PDB entry 8WWK | electron microscopy, 2.61 A resolution | chains A and B of the 6 polymer chains in the assembly

# Chain A
Molecule: Guanine nucleotide-binding protein G(i) subunit alpha-1
Source organism: Homo sapiens
Reference sequence: P63096 (GNAI1_HUMAN); residue numbers follow UniProt; this construct covers 1-354
Chain sequence (354 residues; numbered 1 to 354; the number before each row is that of its first residue):
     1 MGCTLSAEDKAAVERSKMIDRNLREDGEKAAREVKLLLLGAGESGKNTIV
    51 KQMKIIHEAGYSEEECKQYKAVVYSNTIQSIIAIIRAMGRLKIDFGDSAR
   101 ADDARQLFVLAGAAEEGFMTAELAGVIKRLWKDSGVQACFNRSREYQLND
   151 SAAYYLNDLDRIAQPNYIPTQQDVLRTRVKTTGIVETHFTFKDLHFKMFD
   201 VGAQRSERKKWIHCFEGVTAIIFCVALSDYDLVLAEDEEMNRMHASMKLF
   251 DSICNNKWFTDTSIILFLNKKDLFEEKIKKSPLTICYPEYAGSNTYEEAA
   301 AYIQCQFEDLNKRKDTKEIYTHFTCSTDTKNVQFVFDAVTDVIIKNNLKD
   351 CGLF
Disordered / not traced: 1-3, 55-181
Construct notes: conflict Asn47 (Ser in P63096), Ala203 (Gly in P63096), Ala245 (Glu in P63096), Ser326 (Ala in P63096)
Swiss-Prot annotation at these positions:
  - region: Lys35 to Lys46, Thr48 (G1 motif), Asp173 to Thr181 (G2 motif), Phe196 to Gly202, Gln204, Arg205 (G3 motif), Ile265 to Asp272 (G4 motif), Thr324, Cys325, Thr327 to Thr329 (G5 motif)
  - binding site (GTP): Glu43 to Lys46, Thr48, Ser151, Leu175 to Thr181, Asp200 to Gly202, Gln204, Asn269 to Asp272
  - binding site (Mg(2+)): Thr181
  - modified residue: Arg178 (ADP-ribosylarginine), Gln204 (Deamidated glutamine), Cys351 (ADP-ribosylcysteine)
  - lipidation: Gly2 (N-myristoyl glycine), Cys3 (S-palmitoyl cysteine)
  - natural variant: Gly40 (G40C: In NEDHISB; G40R: In NEDHISB), Gly45 (G45D: In NEDHISB), Thr48 (T48I: In NEDHISB; T48K: In NEDHISB), Gln52 (Q52P: In NEDHISB), Ser75 (deletion: In NEDHISB; uncertain significance), Gln172 (deletion: In NEDHISB), Asp173 (D173V: In NEDHISB), Glu186 to Phe189 (deletion: In NEDHISB; uncertain significance), Cys224 (C224Y: In NEDHISB), Lys270 (K270N: In NEDHISB; K270R: In NEDHISB), Asp272 (D272G: In NEDHISB), Val332 (V332E: In NEDHISB; uncertain significance)
  - mutagenesis: Gly42 (G42R: Abolishes switch to an activated conformation and dissociation from beta and gamma subunits upon GTP binding. Abolishes interaction with RGS family members), Glu116 (E116L: Enhances interaction (inactive GDP-bound) with RGS14), Gln147 (Q147L: Enhances interaction (inactive GDP-bound) with RGS14)

# Chain B
Molecule: Guanine nucleotide-binding protein G(I)/G(S)/G(T) subunit beta-1
Source organism: Homo sapiens
Reference sequence: P62873 (GBB1_HUMAN); residues 2-340 here = UniProt positions 2-340
Chain sequence (376 residues; row label = number of the first residue in the row; numbers below 1 keep their minus sign (Met-9 is residue -9)):
    -9 MHHHHHHGSSGSELDQLRQEAEQLKNQIRDARKACADATLSQITNNIDPV
    41 GRIQMRTRRTLRGHLAKIYAMHWGTDSRLLVSASQDGKLIIWDSYTTNKV
    91 HAIPLRSSWVMTCAYAPSGNYVACGGLDNICSIYNLKTREGNVRVSRELA
   141 GHTGYLSCCRFLDDNQIVTSSGDTTCALWDIETGQQTTTFTGHTGDVMSL
   191 SLAPDTRLFVSGACDASAKLWDVREGMCRQTFTGHESDINAICFFPNGNA
   241 FATGSDDATCRLFDLRADQELMTYSHDNIICGITSVSFSKSGRLLLAGYD
   291 DFNCNVWDALKADRAGVLAGHDNRVSCLGVTDDGMAVATGSWDSFLKIWN
   341 GSSGGGGSGGGGSSGVSGWRLFKKIS
Disordered / not traced: -9 to 1, 344-366
Construct notes: initiating methionine (-9); expression tag (-8 to 1, 341-366)
Swiss-Prot annotation at these positions:
  - modified residue: Ser2 (N-acetylserine), His266 (Phosphohistidine)
  - natural variant: Leu30 (L30F: In MRD42; uncertain significance), Arg52 (R52G: In MRD42), Gly64 (G64V: In MRD42), Asp76 (D76E: In MRD42; D76G: In MRD42), Gly77 (G77S: In MRD42), Lys78 (K78R: In MRD42), Ile80 (I80N: In MRD42; I80T: In MRD42), His91 (H91R: In MRD42; uncertain significance), Ala92 (A92T: In MRD42), Pro94 (P94S: In MRD42), Leu95 (L95P: In MRD42), Arg96 (R96L: In MRD42), 5 further natural variant entries in UniProt

# Chain A / chain B interface
Pairs across the interface (55):
  Val13(A) - Asn88(B)
  Arg15(A) - Val90(B)  hydrogen bond (side chain-backbone)
  Arg15(A) - His91(B)  hydrogen bond
  Ser16(A) - Asn88(B)
  Ser16(A) - Lys89(B)  hydrogen bond (side chain-backbone)
  Ile19(A) - Lys89(B)
  Ile19(A) - Val90(B)
  Ile19(A) - Ala92(B)  hydrophobic
  Asp20(A) - Lys89(B)  salt bridge
  Leu23(A) - Gly53(B)
  Leu23(A) - Leu55(B)
  Leu23(A) - Lys78(B)
  Leu23(A) - Ile80(B)  hydrophobic
  Leu23(A) - Lys89(B)
  Asp26(A) - Lys78(B)  salt bridge
  Gly27(A) - Leu55(B)
  Lys35(A) - Ser98(B)
  Thr182(A) - Asn119(B)
  Gly183(A) - Leu117(B)
  Gly183(A) - Asp118(B)
  Gly183(A) - Asn119(B)
  Ile184(A) - Trp99(B)
  Ile184(A) - Leu117(B)  hydrogen bond (backbone-backbone)
  Phe199(A) - Trp99(B)  hydrophobic
  Gln204(A) - Leu117(B)  hydrogen bond (side chain-backbone)
  Gln204(A) - Asn119(B)  hydrogen bond
  Gln204(A) - Tyr145(B)
  Ser206(A) - Tyr145(B)
  Ser206(A) - Gly162(B)  hydrogen bond (side chain-backbone)
  Ser206(A) - Asp186(B)
  Glu207(A) - Asp186(B)  hydrogen bond (backbone-side chain)
  Glu207(A) - Cys204(B)
  Glu207(A) - Asp228(B)
  Lys209(A) - Asp228(B)  salt bridge
  Lys210(A) - Met101(B)
  Lys210(A) - Tyr145(B)
  Lys210(A) - Met188(B)
  Lys210(A) - Cys204(B)
  Lys210(A) - Asp228(B)  salt bridge
  Lys210(A) - Asn230(B)  hydrogen bond
  Lys210(A) - Asp246(B)  salt bridge
  Trp211(A) - Met101(B)  hydrophobic
  Trp211(A) - Leu117(B)  hydrophobic
  Trp211(A) - Tyr145(B)
  His213(A) - Lys57(B)  hydrogen bond (backbone-side chain)
  His213(A) - Tyr59(B)  hydrogen bond
  His213(A) - Trp332(B)
  Cys214(A) - Tyr59(B)
  Cys214(A) - Trp99(B)
  Cys214(A) - Met101(B)  hydrophobic
  Phe215(A) - Trp99(B)  hydrophobic
  Phe215(A) - Leu117(B)  hydrophobic
  Glu216(A) - Lys57(B)  salt bridge
  Trp258(A) - Arg314(B)
  Trp258(A) - Trp332(B)  hydrophobic
Also at the interface, not in a pair above, chain A (26 interface residues in all): Ala12, Glu186
Also at the interface, not in a pair above, chain B (32 interface residues in all): Arg52, Gln75, Thr87, Gly144, Asp163

# Overview
The interface between chain A and chain B involves 26 residues on one side and 32 on the other, with 11
hydrogen bonds and 6 salt bridges. Polar pairs include Asp20(A)-Lys89(B), Asp26(A)-Lys78(B) and
Lys209(A)-Asp228(B).
Chain A is Guanine nucleotide-binding protein G(i) subunit alpha-1 and chain B is Guanine nucleotide-binding
protein G(I)/G(S)/G(T) subunit beta-1, both from Homo sapiens; the structure, MCH-MCHR1-Gi complex, T1 state,
was determined by electron microscopy (same publication as 8WWL, 8WWM and 8WWN).
